5QZQ - chains A and B; structure by X-ray diffraction, 2.11 A resolution.

Chain A:
Molecule: Pre-mRNA-splicing factor 8
Source organism: Saccharomyces cerevisiae (strain ATCC 204508 / S288c)
Notes: fragment: yPrp8 RNaseH
UniProt: P33334 (PRP8_YEAST); numbering as in UniProt (aligned over 1836-2090)
Sequence (258 residues; numbered 1833 to 2090; the number before each row is that of its first residue):
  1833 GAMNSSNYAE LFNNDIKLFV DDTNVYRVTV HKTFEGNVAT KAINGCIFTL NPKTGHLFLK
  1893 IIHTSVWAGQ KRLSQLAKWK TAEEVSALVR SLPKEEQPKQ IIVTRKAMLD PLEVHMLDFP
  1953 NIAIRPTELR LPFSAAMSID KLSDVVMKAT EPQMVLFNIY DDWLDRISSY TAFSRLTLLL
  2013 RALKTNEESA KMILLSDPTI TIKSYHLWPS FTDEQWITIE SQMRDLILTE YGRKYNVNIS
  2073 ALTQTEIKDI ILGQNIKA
Not modelled in the structure: 2070-2090
Construct notes: expression tag (1833-1835)

Chain B:
Molecule: A1 cistron-splicing factor AAR2
Source organism: Saccharomyces cerevisiae (strain ATCC 204508 / S288c)
Notes: fragment: GAMA - Aar2(1-152) - SSSSS - Aar2(171-317); engineered mutation(s): L153_D170delinsSSSSS
UniProt: P32357 (AAR2_YEAST); residue numbers follow UniProt; this construct covers 1-152, 171-317
Sequence (308 residues; row label = number of the first residue in the row; note: 13 numbers in that range are skipped by the numbering (no residue carries them; nothing is unmodelled there); numbers below 1 keep their minus sign (Gly-3 is residue -3)):
    -3 GAMAMNTVPF TSAPIEVTIG IDQYSFNVKE NQPFHGIKDI PIGHVHVIHF QHADNSSMRY
    57 GYWFDCRMGN FYIQYDPKDG LYKMMEERDG AKFENIVHNF KERQMMVSYP KIDEDDTWYN
   117 LTEFVQMDKI RKIVRKDENQ FSYVDSSMTT VQENEL
   166 SSSSSDPAHS LNYTVINFKS REAIRPGHEM EDFLDKSYYL NTVMLQGIFK NSSNYFGELQ
   226 FAFLNAMFFG NYGSSLQWHA MIELICSSAT VPKHMLDKLD EILYYQIKTL PEQYSDILLN
   286 ERVWNICLYS SFQKNSLHNT EKIMENKYPE LL
Not modelled in the structure: -3 to 0, 166-169
Construct notes: expression tag (-3 to 0); linker (166-170)
Cystine bridges: Cys251-Cys292
Curated features (UniProtKB/Swiss-Prot):
  - region: Leu261 to Ile282 (Leucine-zipper)
  - modified residue: Ser253 (Phosphoserine), Thr274 (Phosphothreonine)

Interface between chain A and chain B:
Residue-residue contacts - 17 pairs, chain A then chain B:
  Gln1907(A) with Met195(B); Leu199(B)
  Leu1908(A) with Met195(B), hydrophobic
  Trp1911(A) with Glu194(B); Met195(B), hydrophobic; Phe198(B), hydrophobic
  Asp1942(A) with Lys184(B), salt bridge
  Glu1945(A) with Lys184(B), salt bridge
  Val1946(A) with Ile189(B), hydrophobic; Glu194(B); Phe198(B), hydrophobic
  His1947(A) with Glu194(B)
  Leu1949(A) with Lys184(B); Ser185(B); Arg186(B); Ile189(B), hydrophobic
  Asp1950(A) with Arg186(B), salt bridge

In short:
Chain A and chain B form an interface of 9 and 8 residues respectively; the contacts include 3 salt bridges.
Polar contacts include Asp1942(A)-Lys184(B), Glu1945(A)-Lys184(B) and Asp1950(A)-Arg186(B).
Here chain A is Pre-mRNA-splicing factor 8 and chain B is A1 cistron-splicing factor AAR2, both from
Saccharomyces cerevisiae (strain ATCC 204508 / S288c). Entry 5QZQ (PanDDA analysis group deposition --
Auto-refined data of Aar2/RNaseH for ground state model 41) was determined by X-ray diffraction, deposited
together with 5QY1, 5QY2, 5QY3, 5QY4, 5QY5, 5QY6 and 128 further entries.
